5H7O - chains C and E of the 6 polymer chains in the assembly; structure by X-ray diffraction, 2.80 A resolution.

Chain C:
Protein: Tubulin alpha-1B chain
Organism: Sus scrofa
UniProtKB: Q2XVP4 (TBA1B_PIG); residue numbers follow UniProt; this construct covers 1-450
Amino-acid sequence (450 residues; numbered 1 to 450; the number before each row is that of its first residue):
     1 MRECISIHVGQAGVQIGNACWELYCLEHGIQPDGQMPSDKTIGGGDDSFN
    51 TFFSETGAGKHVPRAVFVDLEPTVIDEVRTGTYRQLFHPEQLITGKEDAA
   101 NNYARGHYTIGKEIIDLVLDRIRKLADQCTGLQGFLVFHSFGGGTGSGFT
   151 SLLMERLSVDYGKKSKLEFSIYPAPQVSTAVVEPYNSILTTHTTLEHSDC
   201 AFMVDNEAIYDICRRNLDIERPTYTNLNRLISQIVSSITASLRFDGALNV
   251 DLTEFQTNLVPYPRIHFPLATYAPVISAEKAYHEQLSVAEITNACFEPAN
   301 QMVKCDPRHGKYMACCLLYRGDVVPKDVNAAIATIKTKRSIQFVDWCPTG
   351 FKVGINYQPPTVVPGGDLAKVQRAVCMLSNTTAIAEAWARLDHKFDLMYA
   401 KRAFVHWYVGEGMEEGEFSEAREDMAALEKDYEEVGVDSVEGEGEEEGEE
Disordered / not traced: 441-450
Bound ions: Ca2+: Asp39, Thr41, Gly44, Glu55
Small-molecule neighbours:
  - 7Q7 (2-(1H-indol-4-yl)-4-(3,4,5-trimethoxyphenyl)-1H-imidazo[4,5-c]pyridine): Asn101, Ser178, Thr179, Ala180, Val181
  - GTP (guanosine-5'-triphosphate): Gly10, Gln11, Ala12, Gln15, Ile16, Asp69, Asp98, Ala99, Ala100, Asn101, Asn102, Ser140, Gly142, Gly143, Gly144, Thr145, Gly146, Ile171, Pro173, Val177, Ser178, Thr179, Glu183, Asn206, Tyr224, Leu227, Asn228, Ile231
UniProt features mapped onto this chain:
  - motif: Met1 to Cys4 (MREC motif)
  - active site: Glu254
  - binding site (GTP): Gly10, Gln11, Ala12, Gln15, Glu71, Ala99, Ser140, Gly143, Gly144, Thr145, Gly146, Thr179, Glu183, Asn206, Tyr224, Asn228, Leu252
  - binding site (Mg(2+)): Glu71
  - modified residue: Lys40 (N6,N6,N6-trimethyllysine), Ser48 (Phosphoserine), Ser232 (Phosphoserine), Tyr282 (3'-nitrotyrosine), Arg339 (Omega-N-methylarginine), Ser439 (Phosphoserine), Glu443 (5-glutamyl polyglutamate), Glu445 (5-glutamyl polyglutamate)
  - cross-link (Glycyl lysine isopeptide (Lys-Gly)): Lys326 (interchain with G-Cter in ubiquitin), Lys370 (interchain with G-Cter in ubiquitin)

Chain E:
Protein: Stathmin-4
Organism: Rattus norvegicus
UniProtKB: P63043 (STMN4_RAT), isoform P63043-3; residues 5-145 here correspond to UniProt positions 76-216 (UniProt number = residue number + 71)
Amino-acid sequence (143 residues; numbered 3 to 145; the number before each row is that of its first residue):
     3 MADMEVIELNKCTSGQSFEVILKPPSFDGVPEFNASLPRRRDPSLEEIQK
    53 KLEAAEERRKYQEAELLKHLAEKREHEREVIQKAIEENNNFIKMAKEKLA
   103 QKMESNKENREAHLAAMLERLQEKDKHAEEVRKNKELKEEASR
Disordered / not traced: 3-5, 29-43, 142-145
Construct notes: initiating methionine (3); expression tag (4)
UniProt features mapped onto this chain:
  - modified residue: Ser19 (Phosphoserine)

Interface between chain C and chain E:
Pairs across the interface (32; chain C residue first):
  His107(C) with Lys104(E); Met105(E)
  Tyr108(C) with Lys104(E); Met105(E), hydrophobic; Asn108(E)
  Thr109(C) with Arg112(E)
  Lys112(C) with Met105(E)
  Glu155(C) with Leu101(E); Lys104(E), salt bridge
  Arg156(C) with Leu101(E)
  Ser158(C) with Phe93(E); Ile94(E)
  Val159(C) with Ile94(E); Lys98(E)
  Gly162(C) with Asn90(E); Ile94(E)
  Lys163(C) with Asn90(E); Phe93(E)
  Thr193(C) with Lys104(E)
  Glu196(C) with Phe93(E); Lys100(E), salt bridge
  His197(C) with Phe93(E)
  Gly410(C) with Arg112(E); His115(E)
  Glu411(C) with Asn108(E), hydrogen bond (backbone-side chain); Arg112(E), salt bridge
  Gly412(C) with Asn108(E); Asn111(E), hydrogen bond (backbone-side chain); Arg112(E)
  Met413(C) with Asn108(E)
  Glu414(C) with Ser107(E), hydrogen bond; Asn111(E), hydrogen bond
Interface residues without a listed pair, chain C (19 interface residues in all): Leu152
Interface residues without a listed pair, chain E (14 interface residues in all): Ala97

Summary:
Chain C and chain E form an interface of 19 and 14 residues respectively, with 4 hydrogen bonds and 3 salt
bridges. Among the polar pairs are Glu155(C)-Lys104(E), Glu196(C)-Lys100(E) and Glu411(C)-Arg112(E). Bound to
chain C: GTP and compound 7Q7.
Chain C is Tubulin alpha-1B chain (Sus scrofa) and chain E is Stathmin-4 (Rattus norvegicus); the structure,
Crystal structure of DJ-101 in complex with tubulin protein, was determined by X-ray diffraction.
